9CTJ - chains A and B of the 7 polymer chains in the assembly; structure by electron microscopy, 3.74 A resolution.

Chain A:
Molecule: Gamma-aminobutyric acid receptor subunit beta-2
Source organism: Homo sapiens
UniProt: P47870 (GBRB2_HUMAN); residues 1-488 here correspond to UniProt positions 25-512 (UniProt number = residue number + 24)
Chain sequence (488 residues; numbered 1 to 488; the number before each row is that of its first residue):
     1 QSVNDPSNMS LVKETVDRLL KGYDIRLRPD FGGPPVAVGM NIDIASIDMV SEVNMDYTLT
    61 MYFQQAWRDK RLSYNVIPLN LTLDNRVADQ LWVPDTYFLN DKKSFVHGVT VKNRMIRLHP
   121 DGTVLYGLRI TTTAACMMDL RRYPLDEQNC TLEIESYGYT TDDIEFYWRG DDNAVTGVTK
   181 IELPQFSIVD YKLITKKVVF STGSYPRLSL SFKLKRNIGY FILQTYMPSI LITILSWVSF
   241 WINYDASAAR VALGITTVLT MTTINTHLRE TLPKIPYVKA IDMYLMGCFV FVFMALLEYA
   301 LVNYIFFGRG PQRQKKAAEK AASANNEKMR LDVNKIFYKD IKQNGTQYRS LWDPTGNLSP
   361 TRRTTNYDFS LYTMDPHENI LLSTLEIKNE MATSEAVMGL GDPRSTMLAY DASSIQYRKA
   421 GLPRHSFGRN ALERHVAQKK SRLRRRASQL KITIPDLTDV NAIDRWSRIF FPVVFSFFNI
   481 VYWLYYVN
Not modelled in the structure: 1-7, 310-459, 488
Disulfide bonds: Cys-136/Cys-150
Covalently attached groups: N-acetylglucosamine (NAG) linked to Asn-80, Asn-149
UniProt features mapped onto this chain:
  - binding site (histamine): Tyr-97, Ser-156, Tyr-157, Thr-202
  - binding site (4-aminobutanoate): Tyr-157, Thr-202
  - modified residue: Tyr-417 (Phosphotyrosine)
  - glycosylation (N-linked (GlcNAc...) asparagine): Asn-8, Asn-80, Asn-149

Chain B:
Molecule: Gamma-aminobutyric acid receptor subunit alpha-1
Source organism: Homo sapiens
UniProt: P14867 (GBRA1_HUMAN); residues 1-429 here correspond to UniProt positions 28-456 (UniProt number = residue number + 27)
Chain sequence (429 residues; numbered 1 to 429; the number before each row is that of its first residue):
     1 QPSLQDELKD NTTVFTRILD RLLDGYDNRL RPGLGERVTE VKTDIFVTSF GPVSDHDMEY
    61 TIDVFFRQSW KDERLKFKGP MTVLRLNNLM ASKIWTPDTF FHNGKKSVAH NMTMPNKLLR
   121 ITEDGTLLYT MRLTVRAECP MHLEDFPMDA HACPLKFGSY AYTRAEVVYE WTREPARSVV
   181 VAEDGSRLNQ YDLLGQTVDS GIVQSSTGEY VVMTTHFHLK RKIGYFVIQT YLPCIMTVIL
   241 SQVSFWLNRE SVPARTVFGV TTVLTMTTLS ISARNSLPKV AYATAMDWFI AVCYAFVFSA
   301 LIEFATVNYF TKRGYAWDGK SVVPEKPKKV KDPLIKKNNT YAPTATSYTP NLARGDPGLA
   361 TIAKSATIEP KEVKPETKPP EPKKTFNSVS KIDRLSRIAF PLLFGIFNLV YWATYLNREP
   421 QLKAPTPHQ
Not modelled in the structure: 1-10, 313-384, 419-429
Disulfide bonds: Cys-139/Cys-153
Covalently attached groups: glycan linked to Asn-111
UniProt features mapped onto this chain:
  - binding site (4-aminobutanoate): Arg-67, Thr-130
  - binding site (3alpha-hydroxy-5alpha-pregnan-11,20-dione): Trp-246
  - glycosylation (N-linked (GlcNAc...) asparagine): Asn-11, Asn-111

Chain A / chain B interface:
Residue-residue contacts (91):
  Asp-24(A) / Thr-16(B)  hydrogen bond
  Ile-25(A) / Asn-87(B)  hydrogen bond (backbone-side chain)
  Ile-25(A) / Leu-89(B)  hydrophobic
  Arg-26(A) / Leu-19(B)
  Arg-26(A) / Asp-20(B)  salt bridge
  Arg-26(A) / Leu-86(B)
  Arg-26(A) / Asn-87(B)
  Arg-26(A) / Leu-89(B)
  Leu-27(A) / Thr-12(B)
  Leu-27(A) / Phe-15(B)  hydrophobic
  Leu-27(A) / Thr-16(B)
  Leu-27(A) / Leu-19(B)  hydrophobic
  Phe-31(A) / Phe-15(B)  hydrophobic
  Phe-31(A) / Leu-84(B)  hydrophobic
  Phe-31(A) / Arg-85(B)
  Gly-32(A) / Phe-15(B)
  Val-93(A) / Met-114(B)  hydrophobic
  Thr-96(A) / Thr-113(B)  hydrogen bond (backbone-side chain)
  Tyr-97(A) / Phe-65(B)
  Tyr-97(A) / Met-112(B)
  Tyr-97(A) / Asn-116(B)
  Tyr-97(A) / Arg-132(B)
  Phe-98(A) / Met-112(B)  hydrophobic
  Phe-98(A) / Thr-113(B)
  Phe-98(A) / Arg-132(B)  hydrogen bond (backbone-side chain)
  Leu-99(A) / Arg-132(B)  hydrogen bond (backbone-side chain)
  Asp-101(A) / Arg-132(B)  hydrogen bond (backbone-side chain)
  Lys-102(A) / His-110(B)
  Lys-102(A) / Arg-187(B)
  Ser-104(A) / Met-112(B)
  Val-106(A) / Met-112(B)  hydrophobic
  Ile-130(A) / Met-112(B)  hydrophobic
  Ala-135(A) / Arg-187(B)
  Met-137(A) / Ser-186(B)
  Met-137(A) / Arg-187(B)
  Tyr-157(A) / Phe-65(B)
  Tyr-157(A) / Asn-116(B)
  Tyr-157(A) / Lys-117(B)
  Tyr-157(A) / Leu-118(B)  hydrophobic
  Tyr-157(A) / Thr-130(B)
  Tyr-157(A) / Met-131(B)  hydrogen bond (side chain-backbone)
  Tyr-157(A) / Arg-132(B)  hydrogen bond (side chain-backbone)
  Gly-158(A) / Leu-118(B)
  Gly-158(A) / Arg-120(B)  hydrogen bond (backbone-side chain)
  Tyr-159(A) / Arg-85(B)
  Tyr-159(A) / Asn-87(B)
  Thr-160(A) / Arg-85(B)
  Thr-160(A) / Arg-120(B)
  Asp-162(A) / Arg-85(B)  salt bridge
  Asp-163(A) / Arg-85(B)  salt bridge
  Ser-201(A) / Arg-67(B)
  Thr-202(A) / Arg-67(B)
  Thr-202(A) / Arg-120(B)  hydrogen bond (backbone-side chain)
  Thr-202(A) / Leu-128(B)
  Tyr-205(A) / Leu-118(B)
  Tyr-205(A) / Arg-120(B)  hydrogen bond
  Ser-247(A) / Ser-251(B)  hydrogen bond
  Val-251(A) / Ala-254(B)
  Val-251(A) / Val-257(B)  hydrophobic
  Val-251(A) / Phe-258(B)  hydrophobic
  Ile-255(A) / Val-257(B)  hydrophobic
  Ile-255(A) / Phe-258(B)  hydrophobic
  Ile-255(A) / Thr-261(B)
  Val-258(A) / Leu-240(B)  hydrophobic
  Leu-259(A) / Thr-265(B)
  Thr-266(A) / Gln-229(B)
  Arg-269(A) / Ile-228(B)
  Arg-269(A) / Gln-229(B)
  Glu-270(A) / Asn-275(B)
  Pro-273(A) / Asn-189(B)
  Lys-274(A) / Asn-189(B)
  Lys-274(A) / Gln-190(B)
  Lys-274(A) / Tyr-225(B)
  Lys-274(A) / Ser-276(B)  hydrogen bond
  Ile-275(A) / Asn-189(B)
  Ile-275(A) / Tyr-225(B)
  Pro-276(A) / Asn-189(B)
  Pro-276(A) / Lys-222(B)
  Pro-276(A) / Gly-224(B)
  Met-286(A) / Ile-228(B)  hydrophobic
  Met-286(A) / Leu-232(B)  hydrophobic
  Phe-289(A) / Met-236(B)  hydrophobic
  Phe-293(A) / Ile-239(B)  hydrophobic
  Phe-293(A) / Leu-240(B)  hydrophobic
  Leu-296(A) / Leu-240(B)  hydrophobic
  Ala-300(A) / Val-243(B)  hydrophobic
  Asn-303(A) / Leu-247(B)
  Asn-303(A) / Asn-248(B)  hydrogen bond (side chain-backbone)
  Tyr-304(A) / Trp-246(B)  hydrophobic
  Tyr-304(A) / Arg-397(B)
  Phe-307(A) / Asn-248(B)
Other interface residues (no listed pair), chain A (55 interface residues in all): Pro-94, Asp-95, Phe-105, Phe-200, Ala-248, Val-278, Tyr-299, Gly-308
Other interface residues (no listed pair), chain B (56 interface residues in all): Phe-46, Met-81, Met-90, Phe-226, Pro-253, Val-389

Overview:
The interface between chain A and chain B involves 55 residues on one side and 56 on the other; the contacts
include 14 hydrogen bonds and 3 salt bridges. Polar pairs include Arg-26(A)/Asp-20(B), Asp-162(A)/Arg-85(B)
and Asp-163(A)/Arg-85(B). Covalently linked N-acetylglucosamine: at Asn-80(A) and Asn-149(A).
Chain A is Gamma-aminobutyric acid receptor subunit beta-2 and chain B is Gamma-aminobutyric acid receptor
subunit alpha-1, both from Homo sapiens; the structure, Native human GABAA receptor of
beta2-alpha1-beta3-alpha2-gamma2 assembly, was determined by electron microscopy (same publication as 9CRS,
9CRV, 9CSB, 9CT0, 9CTP, 9CTV and 6 further entries).
